PDB entry 8K2V | electron microscopy, 3.52 A resolution | chains B and I of the 12 polymer chains in the assembly

# Chain B
Protein: Methylcrotonoyl-CoA carboxylase subunit alpha, mitochondrial
From: Homo sapiens
Notes: EC 6.4.1.4
UniProt: Q96RQ3 (MCCA_HUMAN); residues 1-725 here = UniProt positions 1-725
Sequence (725 residues; row label = number of the first residue in the row):
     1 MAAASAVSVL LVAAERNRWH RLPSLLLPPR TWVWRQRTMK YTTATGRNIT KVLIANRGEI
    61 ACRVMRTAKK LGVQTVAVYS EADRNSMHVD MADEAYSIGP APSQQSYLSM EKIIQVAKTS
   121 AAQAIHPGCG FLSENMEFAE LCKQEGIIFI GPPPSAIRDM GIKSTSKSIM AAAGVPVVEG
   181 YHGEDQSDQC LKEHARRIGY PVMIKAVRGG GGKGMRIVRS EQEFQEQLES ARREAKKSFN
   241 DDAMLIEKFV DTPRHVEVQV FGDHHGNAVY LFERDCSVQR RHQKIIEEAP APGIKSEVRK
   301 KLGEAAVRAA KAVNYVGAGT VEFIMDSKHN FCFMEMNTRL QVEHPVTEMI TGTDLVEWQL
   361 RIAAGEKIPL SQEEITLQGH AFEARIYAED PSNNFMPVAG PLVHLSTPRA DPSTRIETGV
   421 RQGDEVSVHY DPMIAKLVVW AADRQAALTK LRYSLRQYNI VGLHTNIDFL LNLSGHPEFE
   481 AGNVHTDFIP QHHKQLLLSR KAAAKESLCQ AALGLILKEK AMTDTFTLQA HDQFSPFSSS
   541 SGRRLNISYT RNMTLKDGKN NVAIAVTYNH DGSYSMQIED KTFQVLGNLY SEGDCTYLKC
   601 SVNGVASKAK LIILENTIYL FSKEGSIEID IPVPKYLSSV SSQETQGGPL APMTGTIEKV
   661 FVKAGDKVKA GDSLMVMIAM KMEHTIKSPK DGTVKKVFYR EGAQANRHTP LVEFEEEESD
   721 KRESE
Not modelled in the structure: 1-503, 718-725

# Chain I
Protein: Methylcrotonoyl-CoA carboxylase beta chain, mitochondrial
From: Homo sapiens
Notes: EC 6.4.1.4
UniProt: Q9HCC0 (MCCB_HUMAN); residues 1-563 here = UniProt positions 1-563
Sequence (563 residues; each row starts with the number of its first residue):
     1 MWAVLRLALR PCARASPAGP RAYHGDSVAS LGTQPDLGSA LYQENYKQMK ALVNQLHERV
    61 EHIKLGGGEK ARALHISRGK LLPRERIDNL IDPGSPFLEL SQFAGYQLYD NEEVPGGGII
   121 TGIGRVSGVE CMIIANDATV KGGAYYPVTV KKQLRAQEIA MQNRLPCIYL VDSGGAYLPR
   181 QADVFPDRDH FGRTFYNQAI MSSKNIAQIA VVMGSCTAGG AYVPAMADEN IIVRKQGTIF
   241 LAGPPLVKAA TGEEVSAEDL GGADLHCRKS GVSDHWALDD HHALHLTRKV VRNLNYQKKL
   301 DVTIEPSEEP LFPADELYGI VGANLKRSFD VREVIARIVD GSRFTEFKAF YGDTLVTGFA
   361 RIFGYPVGIV GNNGVLFSES AKKGTHFVQL CCQRNIPLLF LQNITGFMVG REYEAEGIAK
   421 DGAKMVAAVA CAQVPKITLI IGGSYGAGNY GMCGRAYSPR FLYIWPNARI SVMGGEQAAN
   481 VLATITKDQR AREGKQFSSA DEAALKEPII KKFEEEGNPY YSSARVWDDG IIDPADTRLV
   541 LGLSFSAALN APIEKTDFGI FRM
Not modelled in the structure: 1-22
Swiss-Prot annotation at these positions:
  - region: R343 to N372 (Acyl-CoA binding)
  - modified residue: K70 (N6-acetyllysine), K141 (N6-succinyllysine), K495 (N6-acetyllysine), K511 (N6-acetyllysine)
Small-molecule neighbours:
  - acetyl coenzyme A (ACO): R78, A138, K141, G142, A144, G174, G175, A176, Y177, L178, S215, T217, A218, G219
  - BTI (5-(hexahydro-2-oxo-1H-thieno[3,4-d]imidazol-6-yl)pentanal), molecule 1: A249, A250, T251
  - BTI, molecule 2: G406, F407, V409, E476, Q477, N480
From the paper describing this entry:
  - catalytic residues: F407, A447 (proposed by the authors, not directly observed)

# Chain B / chain I interface
Residue-residue contacts (20; chain B residue first):
  E519(B) with Y23(I), hydrogen bond
  M522(B) with Y23(I); G25(I)
  T523(B) with Y23(I)
  F526(B) with Y23(I); H24(I)
  L637(B) with S27(I)
  T645(B) with F350(I)
  Q646(B) with F350(I)
  M653(B) with F377(I), hydrophobic
  K681(B) with E476(I)
  M682(B) with N373(I); T405(I), hydrogen bond
  E683(B) with K326(I); R327(I), hydrogen bond (side chain-backbone); S328(I)
  R707(B) with D353(I), salt bridge; F377(I); E379(I), salt bridge
  H708(B) with D353(I), salt bridge
Also at the interface, not in a pair above, chain B (15 interface residues in all): P652, H684
Also at the interface, not in a pair above, chain I (19 interface residues in all): V28, A29, G352, G374, Y413

# Overview
Chain B and chain I form an interface of 15 and 19 residues respectively, with 3 hydrogen bonds and 3 salt
bridges. Polar contacts include R707(B)-D353(I), R707(B)-E379(I) and H708(B)-D353(I). Bound to chain I:
compound BTI and acetyl coenzyme A. From the paper: catalytic residues F407(I) and A447(I).
Here chain B is Methylcrotonoyl-CoA carboxylase subunit alpha, mitochondrial and chain I is
Methylcrotonoyl-CoA carboxylase beta chain, mitochondrial, both from Homo sapiens. Entry 8K2V
(3-Methylcrotonyl-CoA Carboxylase in MCCD state with Acetyl CoA) was determined by electron microscopy
together with 7YBU, 8J4Z, 8J78, 8J7D, 8JAK, 8JAW and 3 further entries from the same study.
